7RMR - chains A and B; structure by X-ray diffraction, 1.04 A resolution.

[Chain A]
Name: [I11L]cycloviolacin O2
UniProtKB: P58434 (CYO2_VIOOD); residues 1-29 here correspond to UniProt positions 2-30 (UniProt number = residue number + 1)
Amino-acid sequence (30 residues; numbered 1 to 30; the number before each row is that of its first residue):
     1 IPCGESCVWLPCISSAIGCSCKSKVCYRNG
Sequence notes: conflict Leu10 (Ile11 in P58434)
UniProt features mapped onto this chain:
  - cross-link: Gly30 (Cyclopeptide (Gly-Asn))
Disulfides: Cys3-Cys19, Cys7-Cys21, Cys12-Cys26
Covalent attachments: covalent link Ile1-Gly30
From the paper describing this entry:
  - conformationally variable residues: Trp9, Pro11

[Chain B]
Name: D-[I11L]cycloviolacin O2
UniProtKB: P58434 (CYO2_VIOOD); residues 1-29 here correspond to UniProt positions 2-30 (UniProt number = residue number + 1)
Amino-acid sequence (30 residues; numbered 1 to 30; the number before each row is that of its first residue):
     1 IPCGESCVWLPCISSAIGCSCKSKVCYRNG
Sequence notes: conflict Ile1 (Ile2 in P58434), Pro2 (Pro3 in P58434), Cys3 (Cys4 in P58434), 24 further conflict positions vs the reference (P58434) not listed
Modified residues: Ile1, Ile13, Ile17 (D-isoleucine; DIL); Pro2, Pro11 (D-proline; DPR); Cys3, Cys7, Cys12, Cys19, Cys21, Cys26 (D-cysteine; DCY); Glu5 (D-glutamic acid; DGL); Ser6, Ser14, Ser15, Ser20, Ser23 (D-serine; DSN); Val8, Val25 (D-valine; DVA); Trp9 (D-tryptophan; DTR); Leu10 (D-leucine; DLE); Ala16 (D-alanine; DAL); Lys22, Lys24 (D-lysine; DLY); Tyr27 (D-tyrosine; DTY); Arg28 (D-arginine; DAR); Asn29 (D-asparagine; DSG)
UniProt features mapped onto this chain:
  - cross-link: Gly30 (Cyclopeptide (Gly-Asn))
Disulfides: Cys3-Cys19, Cys7-Cys21, Cys12-Cys26
Covalent attachments: covalent link Ile1-Gly30

[Chain A / chain B interface]
Contacting residue pairs (13):
  Pro11(A) - Ser6(B)
  Pro11(A) - Val25(B)
  Ser15(A) - Pro2(B)
  Ser15(A) - Val25(B)
  Ser15(A) - Tyr27(B)
  Gly18(A) - Pro2(B)
  Cys19(A) - Pro2(B)
  Ser20(A) - Pro2(B)  hydrogen bond (side chain-backbone)
  Ser20(A) - Cys3(B)
  Ser20(A) - Gly4(B)
  Cys21(A) - Gly4(B)
  Lys22(A) - Cys3(B)  hydrogen bond (side chain-backbone)
  Arg28(A) - Ile1(B)
Interface residues without a listed pair, chain A (9 interface residues in all): Ala16

[Overview]
9 residues of chain A face 7 of chain B across their interface, with 2 hydrogen bonds. Polar contacts include
Ser20(A)-Pro2(B) and Lys22(A)-Cys3(B). From the paper: conformational variability at Trp9(A) and Pro11(A).
Here chain A is [I11L]cycloviolacin O2 and chain B is D-[I11L]cycloviolacin O2. Entry 7RMR (Crystal structure
of [I11L]cycloviolacin O2) was determined by X-ray diffraction (same publication as 7RII, 7RIH, 7RIJ, 7RMQ and
7RMS).
